PDB entry 6I3M | electron microscopy, 3.93 A resolution | chains A and K of the 16 polymer chains in the assembly

[Chain A]
Name: Translation initiation factor eIF-2B subunit alpha
Organism: Saccharomyces cerevisiae S288C
UniProtKB: P14741 (EI2BA_YEAST); residues 1-305 here = UniProt positions 1-305
Sequence (305 residues; row label = number of the first residue in the row):
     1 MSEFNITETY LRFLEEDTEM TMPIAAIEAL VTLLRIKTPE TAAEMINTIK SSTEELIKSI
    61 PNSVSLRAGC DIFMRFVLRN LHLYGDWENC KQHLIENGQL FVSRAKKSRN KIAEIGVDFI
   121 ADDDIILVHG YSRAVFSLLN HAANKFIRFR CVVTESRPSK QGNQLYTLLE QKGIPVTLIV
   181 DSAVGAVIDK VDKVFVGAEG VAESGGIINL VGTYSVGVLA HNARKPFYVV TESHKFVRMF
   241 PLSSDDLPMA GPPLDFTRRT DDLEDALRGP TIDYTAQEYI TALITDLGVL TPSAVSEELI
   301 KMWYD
UniProt features mapped onto this chain:
  - modified residue: S2 (N-acetylserine), T291 (Phosphothreonine)

[Chain K]
Name: Eukaryotic translation initiation factor 2 subunit alpha
Organism: Saccharomyces cerevisiae S288C
Notes: engineered mutation(s): serine 52 to SEP
UniProtKB: P20459 (IF2A_YEAST); numbering as in UniProt (aligned over 1-304)
Sequence (304 residues; row label = number of the first residue in the row):
     1 MSTSHCRFYE NKYPEIDDIV MVNVQQIAEM GAYVKLLEYD NIEGMILLSE LSRRRIRSIQ
    61 KLIRVGKNDV AVVLRVDKEK GYIDLSKRRV SSEDIIKCEE KYQKSKTVHS ILRYCAEKFQ
   121 IPLEELYKTI AWPLSRKFGH AYEAFKLSII DETVWEGIEP PSKDVLDELK NYISKRLTPQ
   181 AVKIRADVEV SCFSYEGIDA IKDALKSAED MSTEQMQVKV KLVAAPLYVL TTQALDKQKG
   241 IEQLESAIEK ITEVITKYGG VCNITMPPKA VTATEDAELQ ALLESKELDN RSDSEDDEDE
   301 SDDE
Unresolved in the structure: 1-2, 175-181, 211-217, 266-304
Modified positions: S52 (phosphoserine; SEP)
UniProt features mapped onto this chain:
  - modified residue (Phosphoserine): S52, S292, S294
  - mutagenesis: S52 (S52A: Inhibits derepression of GCN4 expression in amino acid, purine, and glucose-starved cells; S52D: Weakly impairs derepression of GCN4 expression in amino acid-starved cells), R64 (R64A: Alters the binding mode to the eIF2B complex; when associated with A-87), K87 (K87A: Alters the binding mode to the eIF2B complex; when associated with A-64), L205 (L205E: Abolishes binding to the eIF2 complex alpha subunit GCD11), V220 (V220E: Abolishes binding to the eIF2 complex alpha subunit GCD11. Does not affect its interaction with CDC123)
From the paper describing this entry:
  - post-translational modification sites: S52
  - conformationally variable residues (order/disorder transition): S58 to R64
  - contacts within the chain: S52-R54, S52-R64
  - mutagenesis - I63N: increased growth in response to eIF2BdeltaL381Q mutant strain

[Chain A / chain K interface]
Residue-residue contacts - 34 pairs, chain A then chain K:
  T41(A) - D77(K)  hydrogen bond
  T41(A) - Y82(K)
  T41(A) - D84(K)
  A42(A) - L47(K)  hydrophobic
  A42(A) - R75(K)
  A42(A) - D84(K)  hydrogen bond (backbone-side chain)
  A43(A) - M45(K)
  A43(A) - Y82(K)
  A43(A) - I83(K)
  A43(A) - D84(K)  hydrogen bond (backbone-side chain)
  E44(A) - D77(K)
  E44(A) - Y82(K)
  I46(A) - M30(K)
  I46(A) - M45(K)  hydrophobic
  I46(A) - L47(K)  hydrophobic
  N47(A) - M30(K)
  N47(A) - Y82(K)
  K50(A) - M30(K)
  K50(A) - Y33(K)
  M74(A) - E29(K)
  L78(A) - E29(K)
  L81(A) - L47(K)  hydrophobic
  Y84(A) - S49(K)
  Y84(A) - E50(K)  hydrogen bond
  Y84(A) - R53(K)
  Y84(A) - R88(K)
  D86(A) - R75(K)
  W87(A) - R75(K)
  R238(A) - E29(K)  salt bridge
  D305(A) - R55(K)  hydrogen bond (backbone-side chain)
  D305(A) - I56(K)
  D305(A) - R57(K)
  D305(A) - S58(K)  hydrogen bond (backbone-backbone)
  D305(A) - K61(K)  salt bridge
Interface residues without a listed pair, chain A (18 interface residues in all): P39, E40, H82
Interface residues without a listed pair, chain K (20 interface residues in all): L48
From the paper, about this interface:
  - pairs named by the authors: T41(A)-D84(K), E44(A)-Y82(K)
  - interface residues, chain K: L48(K), R55(K), R57(K)

[Summary]
The interface between chain A and chain K involves 18 residues on one side and 20 on the other, with 6
hydrogen bonds and 2 salt bridges. Polar pairs include R238(A)-E29(K), D305(A)-K61(K) and T41(A)-D77(K). The
paper describes contacts between T41(A) and D84(K) and E44(A) and Y82(K). From the paper: I63N of chain K
increases growth in response to eIF2BdeltaL381Q mutant strain; interface residues L48(K), R55(K) and R57(K).
Here chain A is Translation initiation factor eIF-2B subunit alpha and chain K is Eukaryotic translation
initiation factor 2 subunit alpha, both from Saccharomyces cerevisiae S288C. Entry 6I3M (eIF2B:eIF2 complex,
phosphorylated on eIF2 alpha serine 52) was determined by electron microscopy, deposited together with 6I7T.
